PDB entry 9O0I | electron microscopy, 3.86 A resolution | chains G and H of the 3 polymer chains in the assembly

Chain G:
Name: Kiwa protein KwaA
From: Escherichia coli
Reference sequence: P0DW45 (KWAA_ECORM); residue numbers follow UniProt; this construct covers 1-195
Sequence (203 residues; each row starts with the number of its first residue):
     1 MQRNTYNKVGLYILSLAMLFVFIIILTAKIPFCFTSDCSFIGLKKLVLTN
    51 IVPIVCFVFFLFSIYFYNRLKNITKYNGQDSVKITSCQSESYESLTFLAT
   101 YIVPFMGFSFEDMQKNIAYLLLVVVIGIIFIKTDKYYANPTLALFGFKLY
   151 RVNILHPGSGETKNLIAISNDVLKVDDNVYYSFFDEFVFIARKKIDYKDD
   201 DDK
Disordered / not traced: 196-203
Cystine bridges: Cys-33/Cys-38
Sequence notes: expression tag (196-203)

Chain H:
Name: Kiwa protein KwaB
From: Escherichia coli
Reference sequence: P0DW46 (KWAB_ECORM); numbering as in UniProt (aligned over 1-315)
Sequence (321 residues; row label = number of the first residue in the row):
     1 MTTQQLKEKISKIIDNFSGIRVVFTTTANELKLSRIEGSALNSIAEGFID
    51 KIKEDIINNEDLTSPLLSNFDDRKNALFKFDYEQYPEEFNKITQAIAIPP
   101 NSQDYYNPLNKFTDVKGIIILISGDNKCLALYKNKTNLAVLRNSRKMFNL
   151 VPDPDGYLKQLPNEILRLDFNYDLFSIGEDFYIKNHKTLETQMKFHQVIE
   201 AQAVIALNSLRDSLLIEDISGLEKSSREISFARKLAKISKHSPVLGKIDT
   251 KTIIDYVSQHKYLSAILQINEAGDKLLIKTKTSQKHFIKLMSDDYLQSDL
   301 TKIIYMSIAKDRLDEHHHHHH
Disordered / not traced: 316-321
Sequence notes: expression tag (316-321)

How chain G and chain H interact:
Residue-residue contacts (31):
  Lys-75(G) with Gly-38(H)
  Tyr-76(G) with Arg-35(H), hydrogen bond; Ile-36(H)
  Asn-77(G) with Ser-34(H), hydrogen bond (side chain-backbone); Arg-35(H); Ile-36(H), hydrogen bond (backbone-backbone); Leu-41(H)
  Gln-79(G) with Gly-19(H); Ile-20(H), hydrogen bond (backbone-backbone); Leu-41(H)
  Asp-80(G) with Gly-19(H); Ile-20(H); Arg-21(H), salt bridge
  Ser-81(G) with Ser-18(H), hydrogen bond
  Ile-154(G) with Pro-100(H), hydrophobic
  His-156(G) with Arg-21(H), hydrogen bond; Pro-100(H)
  Pro-157(G) with Asn-126(H)
  Gly-158(G) with Ile-96(H); Ala-97(H)
  Ser-159(G) with Ala-97(H); Ile-98(H); Pro-99(H); Pro-100(H)
  Thr-162(G) with Asn-101(H)
  Tyr-181(G) with Arg-21(H), hydrogen bond; Pro-100(H)
  Phe-183(G) with Pro-100(H); Asn-101(H)
  Glu-186(G) with Asn-101(H)
  Lys-194(G) with Phe-17(H)
Also at the interface, not in a pair above, chain G (19 interface residues in all): Leu-165, Tyr-180, Asp-185
Also at the interface, not in a pair above, chain H (21 interface residues in all): Glu-37, Gln-103, Lys-127, Cys-128

Overview:
The interface between chain G and chain H involves 19 residues on one side and 21 on the other; the contacts
include 7 hydrogen bonds and 1 salt bridge. Polar contacts include Asp-80(G)/Arg-21(H), Tyr-76(G)/Arg-35(H)
and Asn-77(G)/Ser-34(H).
Here chain G is Kiwa protein KwaA and chain H is Kiwa protein KwaB, both from Escherichia coli. Entry 9O0I
(Cryo-EM structure of Local KwaA-KwaB complex) was determined by electron microscopy.
